Entry 5Y2Z (X-ray diffraction, 2.67 A resolution); this record covers chains A and B.

== Chain A ==
Protein: Disintegrin and metalloproteinase domain-containing protein 22
From: Homo sapiens
UniProt: Q9P0K1 (ADA22_HUMAN); numbering as in UniProt (aligned over 233-729)
Chain sequence (504 residues; numbered 233 to 736; the number before each row is that of its first residue):
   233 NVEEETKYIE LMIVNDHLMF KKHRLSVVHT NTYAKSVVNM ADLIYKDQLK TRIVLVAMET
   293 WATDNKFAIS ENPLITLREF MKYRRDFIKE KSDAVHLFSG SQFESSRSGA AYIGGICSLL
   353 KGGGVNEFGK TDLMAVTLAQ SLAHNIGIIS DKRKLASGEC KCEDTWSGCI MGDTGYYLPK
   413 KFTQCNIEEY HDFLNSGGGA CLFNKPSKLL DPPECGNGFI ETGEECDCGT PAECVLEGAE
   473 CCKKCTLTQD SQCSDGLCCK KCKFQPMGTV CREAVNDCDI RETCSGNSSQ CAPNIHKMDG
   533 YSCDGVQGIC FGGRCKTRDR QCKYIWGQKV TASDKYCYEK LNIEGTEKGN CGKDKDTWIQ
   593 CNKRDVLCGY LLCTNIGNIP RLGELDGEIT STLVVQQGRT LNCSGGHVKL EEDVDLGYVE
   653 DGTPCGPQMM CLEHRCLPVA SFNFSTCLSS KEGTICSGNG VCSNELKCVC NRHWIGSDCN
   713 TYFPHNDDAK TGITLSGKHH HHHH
Not modelled in the structure: 626-629, 719-736
Disulfide bonds: Cys349-Cys433, Cys392-Cys417, Cys394-Cys401, Cys447-Cys477, Cys458-Cys474, Cys460-Cys466, Cys473-Cys494, Cys485-Cys491, Cys490-Cys516, Cys503-Cys523, Cys510-Cys542, Cys535-Cys547, Cys554-Cys605, Cys569-Cys635, Cys583-Cys593, Cys600-Cys663, Cys657-Cys668, Cys679-Cys694, Cys688-Cys700, Cys702-Cys711
Differences from the reference sequence: expression tag (730-736)
Metal / ion sites: Ca2+ site 1: Glu242, Asp325, Cys433, Asn436; Ca2+ site 2: Glu446, Asn449, Phe451, Glu453, Glu456, Asp459; Ca2+ site 3: Asp511, Ile512, Glu514, Asn526, Ile527
UniProt features mapped onto this chain:
  - glycosylation (N-linked (GlcNAc...) asparagine): Asn519, Asn634, Asn675
  - natural variant: Cys401 (C401Y: In DEE61; uncertain significance)
What the authors report for this chain:
  - conformationally variable residues (loop rearrangement): Trp398, Tyr408, Tyr409
  - disease-associated variants - C401Y: decreased binding to Leucine-rich glioma-inactivated protein 1 (chain B) (citing earlier work)

== Chain B ==
Protein: Leucine-rich glioma-inactivated protein 1
From: Homo sapiens
UniProt: O95970 (LGI1_HUMAN); numbering as in UniProt (aligned over 224-557)
Chain sequence (347 residues; row label = number of the first residue in the row):
   218 DAAQPATEFA KSQDLPYQSL SIDTFSYLND EYVVIAQPFT GKCIFLEWDH VEKTFRNYDN
   278 ITGTSTVVCK PIVIETQLYV IVAQLFGGSH IYKRDSFANK FIKIQDIEIL KIRKPNDIET
   338 FKIENNWYFV VADSSKAGFT TIYKWNGNGF YSHQSLHAWY RDTDVEYLEI VRTPQTLRTP
   398 HLILSSSSQR PVIYQWNKAT QLFTNQTDIP NMEDVYAVKH FSVKGDVYIC LTRFIGDSKV
   458 MKWGGSSFQD IQRMPSRGSM VFQPLQINNY QYAILGSDYS FTQVYNWDAE KAKFVKFQEL
   518 NVQAPRSFTH VSINKRNFLF ASSFKGNTQI YKHVIVDLSA KHHHHHH
Not modelled in the structure: 218-223, 552-564
Disulfide bonds: Cys260-Cys286
Glycans and other covalent adducts: N-acetylglucosamine (NAG) linked to Asn277; glycan linked to Asn422
Differences from the reference sequence: expression tag (218-223, 558-564)
Metal / ion sites: Ca2+: Asp334, Glu336, Asp381, Val382
UniProt features mapped onto this chain:
  - glycosylation (N-linked (GlcNAc...) asparagine): Asn277, Asn422
  - natural variant: Leu232 (L232P: In ETL1), Ile298 (I298T: In ETL1), Phe318 (F318C: In ETL1), Glu383 (E383A: In ETL1), Val432 (V432E: In ETL1), Ser473 (S473L: In ETL1)
  - mutagenesis: Asn277 (N277Q: Affects glycosylation; when associated with Q-192 and Q-422. Loss of protein secretion; when associated with Q-192 and Q-422), Asn422 (N422Q: Affects glycosylation; when associated with Q-192 and Q-277. Loss of protein secretion; when associated with Q-192 and Q-277)
What the authors report for this chain:
  - Ca2+ coordination: Asp334, Glu336, Asp381, Val382
  - Ca2+ coordination through a water molecule: Glu383
  - mutagenesis - Y433A, M477A: abolished binding to ADAM23
  - mutagenesis - F256A, V284A, L302A, R330A, K331A, K353A, R378A: decreased binding to ADAM23
  - disease-associated variants - E383A: decreased expression (citing earlier work)
  - disease-associated variants - S473L: decreased binding to ADAM22 (citing earlier work)
  - mutagenesis - R407C: unchanged binding to ADAM22
  - mutagenesis - R407C: unchanged binding to ADAM23
  - disease-associated variants - R474Q: unchanged binding to ADAM22
  - disease-associated variants - R474Q: unchanged binding to ADAM23
  - disease-associated variants - E383A: decreased localization
  - disease-associated variants - S473L: decreased binding to Disintegrin and metalloproteinase domain-containing protein 22 (chain A) (citing earlier work)
  - mutagenesis - R407C: unchanged binding to Disintegrin and metalloproteinase domain-containing protein 22 (chain A)
  - disease-associated variants - R474Q: unchanged binding to Disintegrin and metalloproteinase domain-containing protein 22 (chain A)
  - disease-associated variants - R474Q: abolished binding to Leucine-rich glioma-inactivated protein 1 (chain B)

== Chain A / chain B interface ==
Residue-residue contacts (41; chain A residue first):
  Gln334(A) - Lys353(B)
  Gln334(A) - Trp376(B)
  Gln334(A) - Tyr377(B)
  Gln334(A) - Gln406(B)
  Phe335(A) - Lys353(B)  hydrogen bond (backbone-side chain)
  Phe335(A) - Trp376(B)
  Glu336(A) - Trp376(B)  hydrogen bond (backbone-side chain)
  Ser337(A) - Lys353(B)
  Ser337(A) - Trp376(B)
  Ser338(A) - Lys353(B)
  Ser338(A) - Ala354(B)
  Ser338(A) - Trp376(B)
  Arg339(A) - Lys353(B)
  Ser340(A) - Arg378(B)
  Glu359(A) - Lys353(B)  salt bridge
  Glu359(A) - Arg378(B)  salt bridge
  Phe360(A) - Ser405(B)
  Gly361(A) - Ser405(B)
  Lys362(A) - Ser405(B)
  Leu365(A) - Arg378(B)
  Thr397(A) - Ser282(B)  hydrogen bond (backbone-side chain)
  Thr397(A) - Phe303(B)
  Trp398(A) - Leu237(B)  hydrophobic
  Trp398(A) - Pro255(B)  hydrophobic
  Trp398(A) - Ser282(B)
  Trp398(A) - Thr283(B)
  Trp398(A) - Leu302(B)
  Asp405(A) - Arg330(B)  salt bridge
  Asp405(A) - Lys331(B)  hydrogen bond (backbone-side chain)
  Thr406(A) - Ser351(B)
  Thr406(A) - Ser352(B)
  Thr406(A) - Arg378(B)
  Gly407(A) - Lys331(B)
  Gly407(A) - Ser351(B)
  Tyr408(A) - Asn333(B)
  Tyr408(A) - Ser351(B)  hydrogen bond (backbone-side chain)
  Tyr408(A) - Tyr433(B)
  Tyr408(A) - Met477(B)  hydrogen bond
  Tyr409(A) - Leu237(B)
  Tyr409(A) - Leu302(B)  hydrophobic
  Tyr409(A) - Asn333(B)
Also at the interface, not in a pair above, chain A (20 interface residues in all): Lys254
Also at the interface, not in a pair above, chain B (25 interface residues in all): Thr281, Val284, Thr380, Asp431, Phe541
From the paper, about this interface:
  - specific contacts: Glu359(A)-Arg378(B) (hydrogen bond), Trp398(A)-Phe256(B) (hydrophobic contact), Asp405(A)-Arg330(B) (hydrogen bond), Tyr408(A)-Tyr433(B) (hydrophobic contact), Val284(B)-Trp398(A) (hydrophobic contact), Leu302(B)-Trp398(A) (hydrophobic contact), Lys331(B)-Asp405(A) (backbone contact), Lys353(B)-Glu359(A) (hydrogen bond), Met477(B)-Tyr408(A) (hydrophobic contact)
  - interface residues, chain A: Trp398(A), Tyr408(A), Tyr409(A)
  - hot spots on chain A (mutagenesis) - W398D, Y408A, Y408A/Y409A, Y409A: abolished binding to Leucine-rich glioma-inactivated protein 1 (chain B)
  - hot spots on chain A (mutagenesis) - E359A, D405A: decreased binding to Leucine-rich glioma-inactivated protein 1 (chain B)

== Overview ==
The interface between chain A and chain B involves 20 residues on one side and 25 on the other, with 6
hydrogen bonds and 3 salt bridges. Polar pairs include Glu359(A)-Lys353(B), Glu359(A)-Arg378(B) and
Asp405(A)-Arg330(B). The paper describes hydrogen bonds between Glu359(A) and Arg378(B), Asp405(A) and
Arg330(B) and Lys353(B) and Glu359(A); hydrophobic contacts between Trp398(A) and Phe256(B), Tyr408(A) and
Tyr433(B) and Val284(B) and Trp398(A) among others; a backbone contact between Lys331(B) and Asp405(A). From
the paper: F256A, V284A and L302A of chain B, among others, reduce binding to ADAM23; interface residues
Trp398(A), Tyr408(A) and Tyr409(A); 20 substitutions were tested in all.
Here chain A is Disintegrin and metalloproteinase domain-containing protein 22 and chain B is Leucine-rich
glioma-inactivated protein 1, both from Homo sapiens. Entry 5Y2Z (Crystal structure of human LGI1 EPTP-ADAM22
complex) was determined by X-ray diffraction (same publication as 5Y30 and 5Y31).
